Entry 7ELN (electron microscopy, 3.00 A resolution); this record covers chains D and J of the 26 polymer chains in the assembly.

[Chain D]
Name: CRISPR-associated protein Csy3
Organism: Pseudomonas aeruginosa
UniProtKB: A0A659BSG0 (A0A659BSG0_PSEAI); residue numbers follow UniProt; this construct covers 1-342
Chain sequence (342 residues; row label = number of the first residue in the row):
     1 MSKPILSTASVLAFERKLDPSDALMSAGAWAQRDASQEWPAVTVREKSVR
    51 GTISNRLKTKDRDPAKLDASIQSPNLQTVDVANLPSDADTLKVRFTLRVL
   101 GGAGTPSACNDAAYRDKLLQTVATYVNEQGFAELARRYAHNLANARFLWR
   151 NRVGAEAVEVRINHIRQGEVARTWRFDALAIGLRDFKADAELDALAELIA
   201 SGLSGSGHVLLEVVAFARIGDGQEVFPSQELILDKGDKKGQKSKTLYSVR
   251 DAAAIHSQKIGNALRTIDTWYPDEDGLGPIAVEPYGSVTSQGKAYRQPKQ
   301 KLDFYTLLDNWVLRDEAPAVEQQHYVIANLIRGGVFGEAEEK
Unresolved in the structure: 1-4, 339-342

[Chain J]
Molecule: 60-nt RNA strand
Organism: Pseudomonas aeruginosa
Sequence (60 nucleotides; row label = number of the first residue in the row):
     1 CUAAGAAAUUCACGGCGGGCUUGAUGUCCGCGUCUACCUGGUUCACUGCC
    51 GUGUAGGCAG

[How chain D and chain J interact]
Residue-residue contacts (46; chain D residue first):
  Ala13(D) with C29(J), sugar contact
  Phe14(D) with C29(J), hydrogen bond to the sugar; G30(J), sugar contact
  Glu15(D) with C29(J), phosphate contact; G30(J), phosphate contact
  Arg16(D) with G30(J), salt bridge to the phosphate; C31(J), salt bridge to the phosphate
  Ser48(D) with U39(J), sugar contact
  Val49(D) with C37(J), sugar contact; U39(J), phosphate contact
  Arg50(D) with C37(J), sugar contact; C38(J), sugar contact; U39(J), hydrogen bond to the phosphate
  Gly51(D) with C37(J), hydrogen bond to the sugar; C38(J), phosphate contact
  Pro74(D) with U39(J), base contact; G40(J), base contact
  Leu76(D) with U39(J), base contact
  Gln77(D) with C37(J), base contact
  Trp149(D) with G32(J), base contact
  Arg150(D) with U35(J), salt bridge to the phosphate; A36(J), salt bridge to the phosphate
  Gln229(D) with U33(J), base contact; C34(J), hydrogen bond to the phosphate; U35(J), phosphate contact
  Glu230(D) with U33(J), hydrogen bond to the base
  Leu231(D) with U33(J), base contact
  Ser243(D) with C37(J), base contact
  His256(D) with U33(J), salt bridge to the phosphate
  Gln258(D) with G32(J), sugar contact; U33(J), hydrogen bond to the phosphate
  Lys259(D) with G32(J), sugar contact; C34(J), salt bridge to the phosphate
  Asn262(D) with G32(J), hydrogen bond to the phosphate
  Arg265(D) with C31(J), sugar contact; G32(J), salt bridge to the phosphate
  Glu283(D) with G32(J), phosphate contact
  Thr289(D) with G32(J), base contact
  Ser290(D) with G32(J), base contact
  Arg332(D) with G30(J), hydrogen bond to the sugar; C31(J), sugar contact
  Gly333(D) with G30(J), sugar contact
  Gly334(D) with C29(J), hydrogen bond to the sugar; G30(J), sugar contact
  Val335(D) with C29(J), base contact; G30(J), base contact
Interface residues without a listed pair, chain D (37 interface residues in all): Thr52, Asn55, Ser107, Phe226, Ser228, Ile232, Lys244, Val288

[Summary]
Chain D and chain J form an interface of 37 and 12 residues respectively; the contacts include 9 hydrogen
bonds and 7 salt bridges. Among the polar pairs are Glu230(D)-U33(J), Phe14(D)-C29(J) and Gly51(D)-C37(J).
Here chain D is CRISPR-associated protein Csy3 and chain J is a 60-nt RNA strand, both from Pseudomonas
aeruginosa. Entry 7ELN (Structure of Csy-AcrIF24-dsDNA) was determined by electron microscopy (same
publication as 7ELM and 7WE6).
